Entry 5JU5 (X-ray diffraction, 2.50 A resolution); this record covers chains D and F of the 6 polymer chains in the assembly.

== Chain D (and F) ==
Molecule: Tankyrase-1
Organism: Homo sapiens
Notes: EC 2.4.2.30; chain F of this document is another copy of the same molecule, construct and numbering; everything in this record applies to it too
UniProt: O95271 (TNKS1_HUMAN); residue numbers follow UniProt; this construct covers 1018-1093
Chain sequence (79 residues; row label = number of the first residue in the row):
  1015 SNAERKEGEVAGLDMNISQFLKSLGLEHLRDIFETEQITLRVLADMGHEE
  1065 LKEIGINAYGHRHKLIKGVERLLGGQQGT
Disordered / not traced: 1015-1028, 1090-1093 (chain F: 1015-1027, 1089-1093)
Construct notes: expression tag (1015-1017); conflict Arg1055 (Asp in O95271)
What the authors report for this chain:
  - self-association interface (contacts with another copy of this molecule): Lys1066
  - mutagenesis - T1049R: unchanged signaling
  - mutagenesis - T1049R: unchanged binding to full-length TNKS or TNKS2

== Chain D / chain F interface ==
Residue-residue contacts (12):
  Thr1049(D) - Asn1071(F)
  Glu1050(D) - Lys1066(F)  salt bridge
  Glu1050(D) - Asn1071(F)
  Glu1050(D) - Ala1072(F)
  Glu1050(D) - Tyr1073(F)  hydrogen bond (backbone-backbone)
  Glu1050(D) - Arg1076(F)  salt bridge
  Gln1051(D) - Asn1071(F)
  Gln1051(D) - Ala1072(F)
  Ile1052(D) - Tyr1073(F)  hydrophobic
  Glu1064(D) - Tyr1073(F)
  Glu1067(D) - His1062(F)
  Ile1068(D) - Tyr1073(F)  hydrophobic
Interface residues without a listed pair, chain D (9 interface residues in all): Val1056, Met1060
Interface residues without a listed pair, chain F (7 interface residues in all): Gly1074

== In short ==
9 residues of chain D face 7 of chain F across their interface, with 1 hydrogen bond and 2 salt bridges. Polar
pairs include Glu1050(D)-Lys1066(F), Glu1050(D)-Arg1076(F) and Glu1050(D)-Tyr1073(F). The paper reports that
T1049R of chain D leaves signaling unchanged; a self-association interface involving Lys1066(D).
Both chains are Tankyrase-1 (Homo sapiens). Entry 5JU5 (Crystal structure of the human Tankyrase 1 (TNKS) SAM
domain (D1055R), crystal form 1) was determined by X-ray diffraction (same publication as 5JRT and 5JTI).
